3JAY - chains B and E of the 5 polymer chains in the assembly; structure by electron microscopy, 3.00 A resolution.

# Chain B
Protein: Capsid protein VP1
Source organism: Bombyx mori cypovirus 1
UniProtKB: Q6TS43 (CAPSD_CPVBM); numbering as in UniProt (aligned over 1-1333)
Amino-acid sequence (1333 residues; numbered 1 to 1333; the number before each row is that of its first residue):
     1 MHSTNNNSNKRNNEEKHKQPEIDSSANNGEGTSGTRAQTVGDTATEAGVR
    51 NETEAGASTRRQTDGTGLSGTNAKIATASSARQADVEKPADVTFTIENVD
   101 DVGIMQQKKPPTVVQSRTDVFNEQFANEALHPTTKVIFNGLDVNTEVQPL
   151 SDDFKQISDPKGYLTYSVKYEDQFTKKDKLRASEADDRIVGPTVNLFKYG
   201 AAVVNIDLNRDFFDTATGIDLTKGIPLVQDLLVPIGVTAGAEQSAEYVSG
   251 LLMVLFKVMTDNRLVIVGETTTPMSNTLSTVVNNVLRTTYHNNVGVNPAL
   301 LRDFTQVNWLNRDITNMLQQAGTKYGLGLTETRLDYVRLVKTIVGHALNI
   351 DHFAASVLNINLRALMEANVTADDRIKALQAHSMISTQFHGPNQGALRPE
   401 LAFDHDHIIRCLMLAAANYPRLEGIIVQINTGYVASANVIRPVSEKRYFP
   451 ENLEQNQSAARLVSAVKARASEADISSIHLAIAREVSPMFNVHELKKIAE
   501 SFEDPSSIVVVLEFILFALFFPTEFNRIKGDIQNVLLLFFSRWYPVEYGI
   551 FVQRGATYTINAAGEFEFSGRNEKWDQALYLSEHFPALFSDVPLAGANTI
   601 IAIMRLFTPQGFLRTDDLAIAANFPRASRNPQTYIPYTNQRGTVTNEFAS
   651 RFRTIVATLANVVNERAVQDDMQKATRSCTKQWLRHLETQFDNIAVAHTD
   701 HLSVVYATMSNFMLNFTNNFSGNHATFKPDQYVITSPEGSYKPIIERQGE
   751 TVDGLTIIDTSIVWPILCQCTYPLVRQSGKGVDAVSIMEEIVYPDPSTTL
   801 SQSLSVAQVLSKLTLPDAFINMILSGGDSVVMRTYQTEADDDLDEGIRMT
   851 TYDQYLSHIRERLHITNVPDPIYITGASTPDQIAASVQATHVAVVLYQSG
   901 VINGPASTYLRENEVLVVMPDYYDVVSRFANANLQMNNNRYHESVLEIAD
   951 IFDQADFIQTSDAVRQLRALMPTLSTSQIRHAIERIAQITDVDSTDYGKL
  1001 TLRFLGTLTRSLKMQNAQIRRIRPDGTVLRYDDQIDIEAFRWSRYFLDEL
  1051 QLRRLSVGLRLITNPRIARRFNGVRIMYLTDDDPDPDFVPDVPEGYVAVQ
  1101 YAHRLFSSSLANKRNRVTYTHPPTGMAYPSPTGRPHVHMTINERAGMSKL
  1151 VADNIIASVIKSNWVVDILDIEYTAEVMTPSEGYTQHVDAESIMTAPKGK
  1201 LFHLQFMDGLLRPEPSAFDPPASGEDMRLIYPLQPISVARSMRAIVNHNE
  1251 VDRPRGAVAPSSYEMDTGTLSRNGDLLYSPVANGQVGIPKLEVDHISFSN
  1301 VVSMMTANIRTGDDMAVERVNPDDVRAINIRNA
Not modelled in the structure: 1-134, 778-785
Reported in the primary citation:
  - conformationally variable residues (order/disorder transition): Ala470 to Glu472

# Chain E
Protein: Viral structural protein 5
Source organism: Bombyx mori cypovirus 1
UniProtKB: C6K2M8 (C6K2M8_CPVBM); residue numbers follow UniProt; this construct covers 1-448
Amino-acid sequence (448 residues; numbered 1 to 448; the number before each row is that of its first residue):
     1 MLQQPTGGYTTLEQFAFTIRNDGTNATPTQFLQLLSYEATENELVKKTIP
    51 TPETHLPSARNVPGNVYIEDAITQALFGISAQNVNAHGYFSRLSALALPN
   101 TSARLGLDGVIYNSETINIPFYDPAAVANFAATYAKLGNASTPRYRADMI
   151 DIYAHVGLELAGTDAERAAGVMPVKRAKFDSWEGSLISLSRDVVNWKILA
   201 FLIDLCSLEGEALRAFKTRNRDVFRMMLFIMSTAVAANVVNRKVTKRVDR
   251 VLEYIGVNSMRTAGRTATITYDLSRHEFAAKFLQLTFTRWNAASAMIRSM
   301 PDMHTPRTSITPAGENALVRHNRYMTENFKGLSPIALAQKKHEMMLHTHE
   351 IHSMDIDGSIKNMVERETVNKMNEIDAMNTAPWTEEFAEVEPTTVYERHQ
   401 IGTDPEQTQLISQDAAVIVHQASSDVDENEYGNSVSELTIDTQSDSVL
Not modelled in the structure: 293-448

# Chain B / chain E interface
Contacting residue pairs (18; chain B residue first):
  Leu1110(B) - Thr262(E)  hydrogen bond (backbone-side chain)
  Leu1110(B) - Asp272(E)
  Leu1110(B) - Leu273(E)  hydrogen bond (backbone-backbone)
  Ala1111(B) - Asp272(E)
  Ala1111(B) - Ser274(E)  hydrogen bond (backbone-side chain)
  Lys1113(B) - Gln82(E)
  Lys1113(B) - Asn83(E)
  Thr1118(B) - Leu273(E)
  Gly1125(B) - Ile150(E)
  Met1126(B) - Arg146(E)
  Met1126(B) - Ala147(E)
  Met1126(B) - Met149(E)  hydrophobic
  Ala1127(B) - Arg146(E)  hydrogen bond (backbone-side chain)
  Ala1127(B) - Met149(E)
  Ala1127(B) - Met260(E)  hydrophobic
  Tyr1128(B) - Arg146(E)
  Pro1129(B) - Leu273(E)  hydrophobic
  Gly1133(B) - Pro143(E)
Also at the interface, not in a pair above, chain B (13 interface residues in all): Ser1109, Asn1112, Thr1124
Also at the interface, not in a pair above, chain E (14 interface residues in all): Asp148, Glu277

# In short
Chain B and chain E form an interface of 13 and 14 residues respectively; the contacts include 4 hydrogen
bonds. Polar pairs include Leu1110(B)-Thr262(E), Ala1111(B)-Ser274(E) and Ala1127(B)-Arg146(E). From the
paper: conformational variability at Ala470(B).
Chain B is Capsid protein VP1 and chain E is Viral structural protein 5, both from Bombyx mori cypovirus 1;
the structure, Atomic model of transcribing cytoplasmic polyhedrosis virus, was determined by electron
microscopy together with 3JAZ, 3JB0, 3JB1, 3JB2 and 3JB3 from the same study.
